8AP6 - chains R1 and S1 of the 80 polymer chains in the assembly; structure by electron microscopy, 3.20 A resolution.

== Chain R1 (and S1) ==
Molecule: ATPase subunit 9, putative
From: Trypanosoma brucei brucei
Notes: EC 3.6.3.14; chain S1 of this document is another copy of the same molecule, construct and numbering; everything in this record applies to it too
UniProt: Q38C84 (Q38C84_TRYB2); residue numbers follow UniProt; this construct covers 1-118
Chain sequence (118 residues; row label = number of the first residue in the row):
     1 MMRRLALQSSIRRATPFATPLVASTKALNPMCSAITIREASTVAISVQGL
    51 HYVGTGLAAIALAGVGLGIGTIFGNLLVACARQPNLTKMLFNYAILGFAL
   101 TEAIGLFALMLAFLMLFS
Unresolved in the structure: 1-40
Reported in the primary citation:
  - catalytic residues: Glu102
  - binding site for the ligand UTP: Arg82

== How chain R1 and chain S1 interact ==
Contacting residue pairs (70; chain R1 residue first):
  Ser41(R1) - Thr42(S1)  hydrogen bond (backbone-backbone)
  Ser41(R1) - Val43(S1)
  Ser41(R1) - Ala44(S1)  hydrogen bond (backbone-backbone)
  Thr42(R1) - Ala44(S1)
  Val43(R1) - Ala44(S1)  hydrogen bond (backbone-backbone)
  Val43(R1) - Ile45(S1)
  Val43(R1) - Ser46(S1)  hydrogen bond (backbone-backbone)
  Ala44(R1) - Ser46(S1)
  Ile45(R1) - Ile45(S1)  hydrophobic
  Ile45(R1) - Ser46(S1)  hydrogen bond (backbone-backbone)
  Ile45(R1) - Val47(S1)
  Ile45(R1) - Gln48(S1)  hydrogen bond (backbone-backbone)
  Ser46(R1) - Gln48(S1)
  Val47(R1) - Val47(S1)  hydrophobic
  Leu50(R1) - Gly49(S1)
  Leu50(R1) - Leu50(S1)
  Leu50(R1) - Tyr52(S1)
  His51(R1) - Tyr52(S1)
  Gly54(R1) - Tyr52(S1)
  Gly54(R1) - Gly56(S1)
  Leu57(R1) - Val53(S1)
  Leu57(R1) - Gly56(S1)
  Leu57(R1) - Leu57(S1)  hydrophobic
  Leu57(R1) - Ile60(S1)
  Ala58(R1) - Gly56(S1)
  Ala58(R1) - Ala59(S1)  hydrophobic
  Ala61(R1) - Ala59(S1)
  Ala61(R1) - Ala63(S1)
  Gly64(R1) - Ala63(S1)
  Gly64(R1) - Leu67(S1)
  Leu67(R1) - Leu67(S1)  hydrophobic
  Gly68(R1) - Leu67(S1)
  Gly68(R1) - Gly70(S1)
  Ile72(R1) - Gly70(S1)
  Ile72(R1) - Leu77(S1)
  Asn75(R1) - Gly74(S1)
  Asn75(R1) - Asn75(S1)
  Asn75(R1) - Val78(S1)
  Leu76(R1) - Leu77(S1)  hydrophobic
  Ala79(R1) - Leu77(S1)
  Ala79(R1) - Ala81(S1)
  Arg82(R1) - Ala81(S1)  hydrogen bond (side chain-backbone)
  Arg82(R1) - Arg82(S1)
  Gln83(R1) - Ala81(S1)
  Leu86(R1) - Cys80(S1)
  Leu86(R1) - Pro84(S1)  hydrophobic
  Met89(R1) - Thr87(S1)
  Leu90(R1) - Leu77(S1)
  Leu90(R1) - Cys80(S1)  hydrophobic
  Tyr93(R1) - Phe73(S1)
  Tyr93(R1) - Leu77(S1)  hydrophobic
  Tyr93(R1) - Thr87(S1)
  Leu96(R1) - Phe91(S1)  hydrophobic
  Gly97(R1) - Phe73(S1)
  Leu100(R1) - Phe73(S1)  hydrophobic
  Leu100(R1) - Phe98(S1)  hydrophobic
  Thr101(R1) - Gly66(S1)
  Ile104(R1) - Leu62(S1)  hydrophobic
  Ile104(R1) - Val65(S1)  hydrophobic
  Ile104(R1) - Gly66(S1)
  Ile104(R1) - Ile69(S1)  hydrophobic
  Ile104(R1) - Glu102(S1)
  Leu111(R1) - Ala112(S1)  hydrophobic
  Leu111(R1) - Phe113(S1)  hydrophobic
  Leu111(R1) - Leu116(S1)  hydrophobic
  Met115(R1) - Tyr52(S1)
  Met115(R1) - Thr55(S1)
  Met115(R1) - Gly56(S1)
  Met115(R1) - Leu116(S1)  hydrophobic
  Ser118(R1) - Tyr52(S1)  hydrogen bond (backbone-side chain)
Also at the interface, not in a pair above, chain R1 (41 interface residues in all): Val53, Ile60, Thr71, Ala94, Phe107, Ala108, Leu114
Also at the interface, not in a pair above, chain S1 (43 interface residues in all): Thr71, Leu76, Leu109, Phe117

== Overview ==
Chain R1 and chain S1 form an interface of 41 and 43 residues respectively; the contacts include 8 hydrogen
bonds. Among the polar pairs are Arg82(R1)-Ala81(S1), Ser118(R1)-Tyr52(S1) and Ser41(R1)-Thr42(S1). The paper
reports the catalytic residue Glu102(R1); a binding site for the ligand UTP at Arg82(R1).
Chain R1 and chain S1 are both ATPase subunit 9, putative (Trypanosoma brucei brucei); the structure,
Trypanosoma brucei mitochondrial F1Fo ATP synthase dimer, was determined by electron microscopy (same
publication as 8AP7, 8AP8, 8AP9, 8APA, 8APB, 8APC and 7 further entries).
